Entry 6F0H (X-ray diffraction, 1.98 A resolution); this record covers chains B and C of the 4 polymer chains in the assembly.

# Chain B
Molecule: ip4
Sequence (26 residues; each row starts with the number of its first residue; numbering starts at 0):
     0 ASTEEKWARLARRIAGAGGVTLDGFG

# Chain C
Molecule: Histone chaperone ASF1A
Organism: Homo sapiens
Reference sequence: Q9Y294 (ASF1A_HUMAN); residues 1-156 here = UniProt positions 1-156
Sequence (158 residues; row label = number of the first residue in the row; numbers below 1 keep their minus sign (Gly-1 is residue -1)):
    -1 GAMAKVQVNNVVVLDNPSPFYNPFQFEITFECIEDLSEDLEWKIIYVGSA
    49 ESEEYDQVLDSVLVGPVPAGRHMFVFQADAPNPGLIPDADAVGVTVVLIT
    99 CTYRGQEFIRVGYYVNNEYTETELRENPPVKPDFSKLQRNILASNPRVTR
   149 FHINWEDN
Unresolved in the structure: -1 to 1, 155-156
Differences from the reference sequence: expression tag (-1 to 0)
UniProt features mapped onto this chain:
  - motif: Ile31 to Asp37 (Required for interaction with HIRA)
  - mutagenesis: Glu36 to Asp37 (Abrogates interaction with HIRA and induction of senescence-associated heterochromatin foci), Asp37 (D37A: Abrogates interaction with CHAF1B and HIRA), Glu49 (E49A: Loss of interaction with TLK2), Asp54 (D54R: Reduces interaction with histone H3), Val62 to Pro64 (Abrogates interaction with HIRA and induction of senescence-associated heterochromatin foci), Asp88 (D88A: Loss of interaction with TLK2. Reduced phosphorylation), Val94 (V94R: Abrogates interaction with histone H3 and histone H4. Loss of interaction with TLK2. Reduced phosphorylation), Arg108 (R108E: Reduces interaction with histone H3)

# Interface between chain B and chain C
Contacting residue pairs - 16 pairs, chain B then chain C:
  Glu3(B) - Glu49(C)
  Trp6(B) - Glu49(C)
  Trp6(B) - Ser50(C)
  Trp6(B) - Glu52(C)
  Trp6(B) - Tyr53(C)
  Ala10(B) - Glu51(C)
  Leu21(B) - Thr100(C)
  Leu21(B) - Gly103(C)
  Leu21(B) - Glu105(C)
  Asp22(B) - Lys41(C)  hydrogen bond (backbone-side chain)
  Asp22(B) - Ile43(C)
  Asp22(B) - Asp54(C)
  Asp22(B) - Val56(C)
  Gly23(B) - Lys41(C)
  Gly25(B) - Glu39(C)
  Gly25(B) - Lys41(C)
Interface residues without a listed pair, chain B (9 interface residues in all): Val19, Phe24

# In short
9 residues of chain B face 13 of chain C across their interface; the contacts include 1 hydrogen bond. The
hydrogen-bonded pair is Asp22(B)-Lys41(C). Curated annotation (UniProt) lists 10 mutagenesis sites on chain C.
Chain B is ip4 and chain C is Histone chaperone ASF1A (Homo sapiens); the structure, Crystal structure
ASF1-ip4, was determined by X-ray diffraction together with 6F0F and 6F0G from the same study.
